Entry 8G1J (X-ray diffraction, 2.30 A resolution); this record covers chains C and I of the 6 polymer chains in the assembly.

== Chain C ==
Protein: Cyclic GMP-AMP synthase
From: Mus musculus
Notes: EC 2.7.7.86; fragment: catalytic domain, residues 147-507
UniProt: Q8C6L5 (CGAS_MOUSE); residues 147-507 here = UniProt positions 147-507
Chain sequence (364 residues; numbered 144 to 507; the number before each row is that of its first residue):
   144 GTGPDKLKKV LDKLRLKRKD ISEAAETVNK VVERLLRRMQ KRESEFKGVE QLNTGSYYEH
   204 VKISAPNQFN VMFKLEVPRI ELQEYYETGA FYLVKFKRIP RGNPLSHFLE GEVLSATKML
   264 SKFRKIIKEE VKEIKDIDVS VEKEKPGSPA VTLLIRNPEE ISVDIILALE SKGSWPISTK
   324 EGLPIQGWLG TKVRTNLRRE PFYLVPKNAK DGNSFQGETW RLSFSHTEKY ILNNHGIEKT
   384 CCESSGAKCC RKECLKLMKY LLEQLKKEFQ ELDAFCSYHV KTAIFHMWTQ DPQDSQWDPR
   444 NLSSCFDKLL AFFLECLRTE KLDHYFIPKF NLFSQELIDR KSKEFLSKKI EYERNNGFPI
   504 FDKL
Disordered / not traced: 144-147, 240-245, 353-357
Sequence notes: expression tag (144-146); engineered mutation Gln211 (Glu in Q8C6L5), Asn213 (Asp in Q8C6L5)
Ion coordination: Mg2+: Gln211, Asn213 (together with ATP); Zn2+: His378, Cys384, Cys385, Cys392
Small-molecule neighbours:
  - ATP (adenosine-5'-triphosphate): Gly198, Ser199, Glu202, Lys205, Gln211, Asn213, Arg364, Leu365, Ser368, Glu371, Lys402, Glu406, Ser420, Tyr421, Lys424, His467
  - GTP (guanosine-5'-triphosphate): Thr197, Gln211, Asn213, Met215, Pro289, Gly290, Ser291, Pro292, Ala293, Asp307, Ile309, Val348, Lys350, Arg364, Ser366, Ser368
UniProt features mapped onto this chain:
  - region: Lys372 to Lys395 (DNA-binding)
  - motif: Leu154 to Leu159 (Nuclear export signal), Asp281 to Ser291 (Nuclear localization signal)
  - binding site (GTP): Thr197, Asp307, Arg364 to Glu371
  - binding site (ATP): Ser199, Glu371, Lys402, Ser420 to Lys424
  - binding site (2',3'-cGAMP): Gly290, Asp307, Lys350, Arg364 to Ser366
  - binding site (Mg(2+)): Asp307
  - binding site (Zn(2+)): His378, Cys384, Cys385, Cys392
  - site: Arg241 (Arginine-anchor), Asp307, Ile308 (Cleavage)
  - modified residue: Lys156 (N6-lactoyllysine), Glu176 (PolyADP-ribosyl glutamic acid), Ser199 (Phosphoserine), Tyr201 (Phosphotyrosine), Glu272 (5-glutamyl polyglutamate), Ser291 (Phosphoserine), Glu302 (5-glutamyl glutamate), Lys372 (N6-acetyllysine), Lys382 (N6-acetyllysine), Lys402 (N6-acetyllysine), Ser420 (Phosphoserine), Lys491 (N6-methyllysine)
  - lipidation (S-palmitoyl cysteine): Cys392, Cys393, Cys459
  - cross-link (Glycyl lysine isopeptide (Lys-Gly)): Lys217 (interchain with G-Cter in SUMO), Lys271 (interchain with G-Cter in ubiquitin), Lys335 (interchain with G-Cter in SUMO), Lys372 (interchain with G-Cter in SUMO), Lys382 (interchain with G-Cter in SUMO), Lys399 (interchain with G-Cter in ubiquitin), Lys402 (interchain with G-Cter in ubiquitin), Lys409 (interchain with G-Cter in ubiquitin), Lys410 (interchain with G-Cter in ubiquitin), Lys464 (interchain with G-Cter in SUMO)
  - mutagenesis: Lys156 (K156Q: Mimics lactylation; knockin mice show higher mortality following HSV-1 infection), Asn172 (N172K: Induces alteration of the DNA-binding surface and leads to decreased synthesis of cyclic GMP-AMP (cGAMP); when associated with L-180), Glu176 (E176A: Abolished poly-ADP-ribosylation by PARP1, stimulating interferon production in knockin mice), Arg180 (R180L: Induces alteration of the DNA-binding surface and leads to decreased synthesis of cyclic GMP-AMP (cGAMP); when associated with K-182), Gly198 (G198A: Abolishes stimulation of interferon production; when associated with A-199), Ser199 (S199A: Abolishes stimulation of interferon production; when associated with A-199), Tyr201 (Y201E: Phosphomimetic mutant; reduced translocation to the nucleus following treatment with etoposide), Lys217 (K217R: Reduced sumoylation), Arg222 (R222E: Impaired tethering to chromatin, leading to constitutive activation in the absence of DNA), Lys238 (K238E: Does not affect interaction with nucleosomes), Lys240 (K240E: Impaired tethering to chromatin, leading to constitutive activation in the absence of DNA), Arg241 (R241E: Abolished tethering to chromatin, leading to strong constitutive activation in the absence of DNA), 28 further mutagenesis entries in UniProt
Reported in the primary citation:
  - binding site for GTP: Ser366
  - mutagenesis - E211Q/D213N/K382E: decreased binding to dsDNA
  - specificity-determining residues: His467 (proposed by the authors, not directly observed)
  - mutagenesis - R364A (33-fold), H467A: decreased catalytic activity on ATP/GTP
  - mutagenesis - H467A (2-fold): increased catalytic activity on GTP/GTP
  - specificity-determining residues: Ile309, Arg364
  - mutagenesis - R364A (10-fold): decreased catalytic activity on GTP/GTP
  - mutagenesis - R364A (4-fold): increased catalytic activity on ATP/ATP
  - mutagenesis - E211Q/D213N: abolished catalytic activity

== Chain I ==
Molecule: Palindromic DNA18
Sequence (18 nucleotides; row label = number of the first residue in the row):
     1 ATCTGTACAT GTACAGAT

== Chain C / chain I interface ==
Contacting residue pairs (11; chain C residue first):
  Arg158(C) - DT12(I)  salt bridge to the phosphate
  Leu159(C) - DT12(I)  sugar contact
  Lys160(C) - DT12(I)  phosphate contact
  Lys160(C) - DA13(I)  phosphate contact
  Arg161(C) - DT12(I)  hydrogen bond to the phosphate
  Arg161(C) - DA13(I)  hydrogen bond to the sugar
  His203(C) - DT10(I)  phosphate contact
  His203(C) - DG11(I)  phosphate contact
  Glu386(C) - DT10(I)  phosphate contact
  Lys395(C) - DT10(I)  phosphate contact
  Lys395(C) - DG11(I)  salt bridge to the phosphate
Interface residues without a listed pair, chain C (12 interface residues in all): Ile164, Gln183, Lys184, Cys385, Lys399
Interface residues without a listed pair, chain I (5 interface residues in all): DT2

== Summary ==
The interface between chain C and chain I involves 12 residues on one side and 5 on the other, with 2 hydrogen
bonds and 2 salt bridges. Polar pairs include Arg161(C)-DA13(I), Arg161(C)-DT12(I) and Arg158(C)-DT12(I). The
paper reports a binding site for GTP at Ser366(C); R364A and H467A of chain C reduce catalytic activity on
ATP/GTP; 4 substitutions were tested in all.
Here chain C is Cyclic GMP-AMP synthase (Mus musculus) and chain I is Palindromic DNA18. Entry 8G1J (Structure
of Ternary Complex of cGAS with dsDNA and Bound ATP and ITP) was determined by X-ray diffraction together with
7UUX, 7UXW, 7UYQ, 7UYZ, 7UZR, 7V0W and 14 further entries from the same study.
